7RYE - chains A and Q of the 24 polymer chains in the assembly; structure by electron microscopy, 3.90 A resolution.

# Chain A (and Q)
Protein: Protein PrgI
From: Salmonella enterica subsp. enterica serovar Typhimurium
Notes: chain Q of this document is another copy of the same molecule, construct and numbering; everything in this record applies to it too
UniProt: P41784 (PRGI_SALTY); numbering as in UniProt (aligned over 1-80)
Sequence (80 residues; row label = number of the first residue in the row):
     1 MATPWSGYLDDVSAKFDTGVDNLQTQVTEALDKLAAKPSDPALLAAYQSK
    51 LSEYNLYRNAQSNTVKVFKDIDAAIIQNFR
Unresolved in the structure: 1-2
Reported in the primary citation:
  - conformationally variable residues (loop rearrangement): Phe16 to Asn22

# How chain A and chain Q interact
Pairs across the interface - 17 pairs, chain A then chain Q:
  Trp5(A) - Ala36(Q)
  Trp5(A) - Pro38(Q)
  Ser6(A) - Lys37(Q)
  Tyr8(A) - Ser39(Q)
  Tyr8(A) - Asp40(Q)
  Tyr8(A) - Pro41(Q)
  Asp11(A) - Lys37(Q)  salt bridge
  Asp72(A) - Ser39(Q)
  Asp72(A) - Pro41(Q)
  Ile75(A) - Pro41(Q)
  Ile75(A) - Leu44(Q)  hydrophobic
  Ile75(A) - Ala45(Q)
  Ile75(A) - Gln48(Q)
  Asn78(A) - Gln48(Q)  hydrogen bond (backbone-side chain)
  Phe79(A) - Leu44(Q)
  Phe79(A) - Tyr47(Q)  hydrophobic
  Phe79(A) - Gln48(Q)
Also at the interface, not in a pair above, chain A (10 interface residues in all): Leu9, Ile71
Also at the interface, not in a pair above, chain Q (11 interface residues in all): Leu51

# In short
10 residues of chain A face 11 of chain Q across their interface, with 1 hydrogen bond and 1 salt bridge.
Among the polar pairs are Asp11(A)-Lys37(Q) and Asn78(A)-Gln48(Q). The paper reports conformational
variability at Phe16(A).
Chain A and chain Q are both Protein PrgI (Salmonella enterica subsp. enterica serovar Typhimurium); the
structure, Cryo-EM structure of the needle filament-tip complex of the Salmonella type III secretion
injectisome, was determined by electron microscopy.
